Entry 8QZ0 (electron microscopy, 3.80 A resolution); this record covers chains E and I of the 22 polymer chains in the assembly.

# Chain E
Name: Histone H2A.1
Source organism: Saccharomyces cerevisiae S288C
UniProt: P04911 (H2A1_YEAST); residues 0-131 here correspond to UniProt positions 1-132 (UniProt number = residue number + 1)
Chain sequence (132 residues; row label = number of the first residue in the row; numbering starts at 0):
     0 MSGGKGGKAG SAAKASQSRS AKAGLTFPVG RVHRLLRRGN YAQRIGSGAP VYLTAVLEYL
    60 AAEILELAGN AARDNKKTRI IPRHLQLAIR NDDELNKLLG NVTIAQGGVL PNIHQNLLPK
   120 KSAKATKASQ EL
Disordered / not traced: 0-16, 119-131

# Chain I
Molecule: 118-nt DNA strand
Sequence (118 nucleotides; each row starts with the number of its first residue; numbers below 1 keep their minus sign (DC-75 is residue -75)):
   -75 CCCTGGAGAA TCCCGGTGCC GAGGCCGCTC AATTGGTCGT AGACAGCTCT AGCACCGCTT
   -15 AAACGCACGT ACGCGCTGTC CCCCGCGTTT TAACCGCCAA GGGGATTACT CCCTAGTC
Disordered / not traced: 38-42

# Interface between chain E and chain I
Contacting residue pairs (4; chain E residue first):
  Arg18(E) with DA-44(I), salt bridge to the phosphate
  Gly29(E) with DA-44(I), phosphate contact
  Arg30(E) with DA-44(I), hydrogen bond to the phosphate
  Arg33(E) with DA-44(I), phosphate contact
Also at the interface, not in a pair above, chain E (6 interface residues in all): Arg43, Lys75
Also at the interface, not in a pair above, chain I (4 interface residues in all): DC-62, DT-43, DG-34

# In short
6 residues of chain E face 4 of chain I across their interface, with 1 hydrogen bond and 1 salt bridge. Polar
contacts include Arg30(E)-DA-44(I) and Arg18(E)-DA-44(I).
Here chain E is Histone H2A.1 (Saccharomyces cerevisiae S288C) and chain I is a 118-nt DNA strand. Entry 8QZ0
(SWR1-hexasome-dimer complex) was determined by electron microscopy together with 8QYV and 9FBW from the same
study.
